7WWV - chains E and M of the 11 polymer chains in the assembly; structure by electron microscopy, 3.20 A resolution.

Chain E:
Molecule: Csy3
From: Vibrio phage ICP1_2011_A
UniProt: M1Q7R8 (M1Q7R8_9CAUD); residues 1-306 here = UniProt positions 1-306
Amino-acid sequence (327 residues; each row starts with the number of its first residue; numbers below 1 keep their minus sign (Met-20 is residue -20)):
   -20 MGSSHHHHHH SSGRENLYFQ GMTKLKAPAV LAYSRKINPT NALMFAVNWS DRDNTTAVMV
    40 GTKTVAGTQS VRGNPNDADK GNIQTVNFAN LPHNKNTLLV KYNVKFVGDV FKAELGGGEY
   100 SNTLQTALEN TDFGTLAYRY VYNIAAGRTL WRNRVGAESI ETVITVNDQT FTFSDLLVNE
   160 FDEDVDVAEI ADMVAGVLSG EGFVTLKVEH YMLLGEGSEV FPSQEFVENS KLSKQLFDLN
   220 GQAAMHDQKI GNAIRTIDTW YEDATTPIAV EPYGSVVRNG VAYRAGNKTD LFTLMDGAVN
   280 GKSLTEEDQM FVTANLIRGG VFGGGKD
Not modelled in the structure: -20 to 2, 304-306
Differences from the reference sequence: initiating methionine (-20); expression tag (-19 to 0)

Chain M:
Molecule: guide-RNA
From: Vibrio phage ICP1_2011_A
Sequence (60 nucleotides; each row starts with the number of its first residue):
     1 CUUAAAGAGU CAACCCUUUG CUUAUCUUCC CUAUUUAAAU GUUAGCAGCC GCAUAGGCUG
Not modelled in the structure: 1, 41-60

How chain E and chain M interact:
Residue-residue contacts - 37 pairs, chain E then chain M:
  Ala11(E) - U23(M)  base contact
  Tyr12(E) - U23(M)  hydrogen bond to the sugar
  Arg14(E) - A24(M)  salt bridge to the phosphate
  Arg14(E) - U25(M)  salt bridge to the phosphate
  Val44(E) - C31(M)  base contact
  Ala45(E) - C31(M)  hydrogen bond to the sugar
  Ala45(E) - U32(M)  sugar contact
  Ala45(E) - A33(M)  phosphate contact
  Gly46(E) - C31(M)  phosphate contact
  Gly46(E) - U32(M)  phosphate contact
  Glu93(E) - U23(M)  sugar contact
  Leu94(E) - U22(M)  base contact
  Arg131(E) - C29(M)  salt bridge to the phosphate
  Arg131(E) - C30(M)  salt bridge to the phosphate
  Ser202(E) - U28(M)  phosphate contact
  Gln203(E) - U27(M)  sugar contact
  Gln203(E) - U28(M)  hydrogen bond to the phosphate
  Gln203(E) - C29(M)  hydrogen bond to the phosphate
  Phe205(E) - U27(M)  base contact
  His225(E) - U27(M)  salt bridge to the phosphate
  Gln227(E) - C26(M)  sugar contact
  Gln227(E) - U27(M)  hydrogen bond to the phosphate
  Lys228(E) - C26(M)  hydrogen bond to the base
  Lys228(E) - U28(M)  salt bridge to the phosphate
  Asn231(E) - C26(M)  hydrogen bond to the phosphate
  Arg234(E) - U25(M)  sugar contact
  Arg234(E) - C26(M)  salt bridge to the phosphate
  Glu250(E) - C26(M)  phosphate contact
  Arg257(E) - C26(M)  base contact
  Arg257(E) - U28(M)  hydrogen bond to the sugar
  Arg297(E) - A24(M)  hydrogen bond to the sugar
  Arg297(E) - U25(M)  sugar contact
  Gly298(E) - A24(M)  sugar contact
  Gly299(E) - U23(M)  hydrogen bond to the sugar
  Gly299(E) - A24(M)  hydrogen bond to the sugar
  Val300(E) - U23(M)  base contact
  Val300(E) - A24(M)  base contact
Also at the interface, not in a pair above, chain E (28 interface residues in all): Ser13, Thr47, Ile62, Val65, Trp130

Summary:
28 residues of chain E face 12 of chain M across their interface; the contacts include 11 hydrogen bonds and 7
salt bridges. Polar contacts include Lys228(E)-C26(M), Tyr12(E)-U23(M) and Ala45(E)-C31(M).
Chain E is Csy3 and chain M is guide-RNA, both from Vibrio phage ICP1_2011_A; the structure, DNA bound-ICP1
Csy complex, was determined by electron microscopy together with 7WKO, 7WKP and 7WWU from the same study.
